Entry 9D7P (electron microscopy, 3.37 A resolution); this record covers chains A and B of the 10 polymer chains in the assembly.

[Chain A]
Name: Surface protein gp120
Organism: Human immunodeficiency virus 1
Sequence (496 residues; row label = number of the first residue in the row; note: 3 numbers in that range are skipped by the numbering (no residue carries them; nothing is unmodelled there)):
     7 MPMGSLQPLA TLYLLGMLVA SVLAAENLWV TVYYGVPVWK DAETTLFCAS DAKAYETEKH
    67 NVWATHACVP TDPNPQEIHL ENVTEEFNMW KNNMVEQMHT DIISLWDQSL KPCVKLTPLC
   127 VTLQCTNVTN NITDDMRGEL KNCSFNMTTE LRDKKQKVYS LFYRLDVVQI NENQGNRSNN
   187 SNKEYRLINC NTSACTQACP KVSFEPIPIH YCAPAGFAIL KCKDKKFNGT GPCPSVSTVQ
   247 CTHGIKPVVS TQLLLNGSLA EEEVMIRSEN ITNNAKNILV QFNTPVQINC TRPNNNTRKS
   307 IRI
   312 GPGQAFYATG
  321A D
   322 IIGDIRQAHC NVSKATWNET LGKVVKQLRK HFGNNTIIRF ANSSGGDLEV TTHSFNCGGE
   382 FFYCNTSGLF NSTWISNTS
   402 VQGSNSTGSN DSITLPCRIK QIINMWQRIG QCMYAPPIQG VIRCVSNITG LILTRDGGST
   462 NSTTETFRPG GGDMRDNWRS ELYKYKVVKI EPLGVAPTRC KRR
Unresolved in the structure: 7-33, 58-66, 178-186, 402-409, 459-462
Disulfides: Cys54-Cys74, Cys126-Cys196, Cys131-Cys149, Cys201-Cys433, Cys218-Cys247, Cys228-Cys239, Cys296-Cys331, Cys378-Cys445
Covalently attached groups: N-acetylglucosamine (NAG) linked to Asn88, Asn133, Asn137, Asn148, Asn152, Asn197, Asn234, Asn262, Asn276, Asn295, Asn301, Asn332, Asn355, Asn363, Asn386, Asn392, Asn448

[Chain B]
Name: Transmembrane protein gp41
Organism: Human immunodeficiency virus 1
Sequence (162 residues; row label = number of the first residue in the row):
   503 VVGRRRRRRA VGIGAVFLGF LGAAGSTMGA ASMTLTVQAR NLLSGIVQQQ SNLLRAPEAQ
   563 QHLLKLTVWG IKQLQARVLA VERYLRDQQL LGIWGCSGKL ICCTNVPWNS SWSNRNLSEI
   623 WDNMTWLQWD KEISNYTQII YGLLEESQNQ QEKNEQDLLA LD
Unresolved in the structure: 503-518, 550-568, 664
Disulfides: Cys598-Cys604
Covalently attached groups: N-acetylglucosamine (NAG) linked to Asn611, Asn618, Asn637

[Interface between chain A and chain B]
Pairs across the interface - 92 pairs, chain A then chain B:
  Leu34(A) with Pro609(B); Trp610(B), hydrogen bond (backbone-backbone); Leu619(B), hydrophobic
  Trp35(A) with Thr606(B); Asn607(B); Val608(B); Pro609(B), hydrophobic
  Val36(A) with Thr606(B), hydrogen bond (backbone-backbone); Val608(B), hydrogen bond (backbone-backbone); Pro609(B); Trp610(B), hydrophobic; Ile642(B), hydrophobic
  Thr37(A) with Ile603(B); Cys604(B)
  Val38(A) with Leu593(B), hydrophobic; Trp596(B), hydrophobic; Leu602(B); Ile603(B); Cys604(B), hydrogen bond (backbone-backbone)
  Tyr39(A) with Leu602(B); Ile603(B), hydrophobic; Trp623(B)
  Tyr40(A) with Leu537(B); Tyr586(B); Gln590(B); Leu593(B), hydrophobic; Leu602(B), hydrogen bond (backbone-backbone)
  Gly41(A) with Leu537(B); Gln540(B), hydrogen bond (backbone-side chain)
  Val42(A) with Trp628(B), hydrophobic
  Pro43(A) with Leu523(B), hydrophobic; Ala525(B); Trp628(B); Leu629(B)
  Val44(A) with Trp628(B), hydrophobic; Leu629(B), hydrophobic; Asp632(B)
  Trp45(A) with Leu523(B), hydrophobic; Ala526(B), hydrophobic; Leu629(B); Lys633(B)
  Lys46(A) with Asp632(B)
  Thr51(A) with Lys574(B)
  Leu52(A) with Lys574(B)
  Phe53(A) with Ile548(B), hydrophobic
  Cys54(A) with Trp571(B)
  Ala73(A) with Thr569(B); Trp571(B)
  Val75(A) with Gln575(B)
  Ile84(A) with Leu520(B); Phe522(B); Gly524(B)
  Leu86(A) with Leu523(B)
  Asn88(A) with Gly527(B), hydrogen bond (side chain-backbone)
  Val89(A) with Ala526(B), hydrophobic; Gly527(B)
  Asp107(A) with Trp571(B); Lys574(B), salt bridge
  Leu111(A) with Trp571(B), hydrophobic
  Ala221(A) with Leu545(B); Ser546(B); Gly547(B); Ala582(B)
  Gly222(A) with Asn543(B)
  Lys490(A) with Arg585(B)
  Ile491(A) with Phe522(B), hydrophobic; Arg585(B), hydrogen bond (backbone-side chain)
  Pro493(A) with Leu544(B), hydrophobic
  Leu494(A) with Leu593(B), hydrophobic; Trp596(B), hydrophobic; Tyr643(B)
  Val496(A) with Trp610(B); Tyr643(B), hydrophobic
  Ala497(A) with Trp623(B), hydrophobic; Trp628(B), hydrophobic; Trp631(B)
  Pro498(A) with Trp610(B), hydrophobic; Leu619(B); Trp623(B), hydrogen bond (backbone-side chain); Trp631(B)
  Thr499(A) with Trp623(B)
  Arg500(A) with Leu619(B)
  Cys501(A) with Cys605(B), disulfide
  Lys502(A) with Asn607(B)
  Arg503(A) with Trp596(B); Gly597(B); Cys598(B); Cys605(B), hydrogen bond (side chain-backbone); Thr606(B), hydrogen bond; Asn607(B); Gln650(B), hydrogen bond; Gln653(B), hydrogen bond
Interface residues without a listed pair, chain A (46 interface residues in all): Ala70, Cys74, Gln114, Pro220, Ala224, Thr244, Gly495
Interface residues without a listed pair, chain B (57 interface residues in all): Gly521, Ser534, Ala541, Val570, Gln577, Ala578, Asp589, Leu592, Ile635, Leu646
Inter-chain disulfides: Cys501(A)-Cys605(B)

[In short]
46 residues of chain A and 57 residues of chain B are in contact; the contacts include 1 disulfide bond, 13
hydrogen bonds and 1 salt bridge. Among the polar pairs are Asp107(A)-Lys574(B), Gly41(A)-Gln540(B) and
Asn88(A)-Gly527(B).
Here chain A is Surface protein gp120 and chain B is Transmembrane protein gp41, both from Human
immunodeficiency virus 1. Entry 9D7P (Cryo-EM structure of BG505 DS-SOSIP.664 with 2 CH103 Fabs bound) was
determined by electron microscopy, deposited together with 9D7G, 9D7H, 9D7I and 9D7O.
